PDB entry 3EZ9 | X-ray diffraction, 2.80 A resolution | chain A

== Chain A ==
Name: ParA
Organism: Salmonella enterica subsp. enterica serovar Newport str. SL317
UniProt: B4ABW6 (B4ABW6_SALNE); residue numbers follow UniProt; this construct covers 1-401
Amino-acid sequence (403 residues; each row starts with the number of its first residue; numbers below 1 keep their minus sign (Met-1 is residue -1)):
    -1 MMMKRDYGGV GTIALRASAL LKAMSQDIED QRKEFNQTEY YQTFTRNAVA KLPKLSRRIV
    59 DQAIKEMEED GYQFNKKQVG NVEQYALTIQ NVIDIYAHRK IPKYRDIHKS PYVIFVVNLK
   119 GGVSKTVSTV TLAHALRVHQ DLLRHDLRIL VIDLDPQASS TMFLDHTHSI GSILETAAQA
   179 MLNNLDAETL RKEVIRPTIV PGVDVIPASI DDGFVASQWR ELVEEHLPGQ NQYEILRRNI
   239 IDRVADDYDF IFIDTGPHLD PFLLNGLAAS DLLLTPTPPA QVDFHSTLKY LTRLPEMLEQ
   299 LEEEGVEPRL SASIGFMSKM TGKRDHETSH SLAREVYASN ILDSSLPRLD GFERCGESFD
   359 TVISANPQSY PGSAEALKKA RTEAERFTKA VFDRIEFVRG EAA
Unresolved in the structure: -1 to 0, 118-125, 163-172, 318-320, 344-372, 400-401
Sequence notes: expression tag (-1 to 0); conflict Ala21 (Ser in B4ABW6), Asp28 (Glu in B4ABW6), Gln35 (Leu in B4ABW6), 19 further conflict positions vs the reference (B4ABW6) not listed
Ion coordination: Mg2+ near Glu232 (its only coordinating residue here)
From the paper describing this entry:
  - self-association interface (contacts with another copy of this molecule); pairs are residue here / residue on that copy: Tyr5-Glu300 (hydrogen bond), Val8, Ile11, Ala12, Arg14, Ala15, Leu19, Met22, Phe282, His283, Leu286, Lys287, Leu289, Thr290, Leu292, Pro293, Leu330, Val334, Tyr335

== Summary ==
The paper reports a self-association interface involving Tyr5, Val8 and Ile11 among others.
Chain A is ParA (Salmonella enterica subsp. enterica serovar Newport str. SL317); the structure, Partition
Protein, was determined by X-ray diffraction together with 3EZ2, 3EZ7 and 3EZF from the same study.
